Entry 3C3A (X-ray diffraction, 2.30 A resolution); this record covers chain A.

Chain A:
Molecule: Phosphoglycerate kinase 1
From: Homo sapiens
Notes: EC 2.7.2.3
UniProt: P00558 (PGK1_HUMAN); residues 0-416 here correspond to UniProt positions 1-417 (UniProt number = residue number + 1)
Sequence (420 residues; each row starts with the number of its first residue; numbers below 1 keep their minus sign (Gly-3 is residue -3)):
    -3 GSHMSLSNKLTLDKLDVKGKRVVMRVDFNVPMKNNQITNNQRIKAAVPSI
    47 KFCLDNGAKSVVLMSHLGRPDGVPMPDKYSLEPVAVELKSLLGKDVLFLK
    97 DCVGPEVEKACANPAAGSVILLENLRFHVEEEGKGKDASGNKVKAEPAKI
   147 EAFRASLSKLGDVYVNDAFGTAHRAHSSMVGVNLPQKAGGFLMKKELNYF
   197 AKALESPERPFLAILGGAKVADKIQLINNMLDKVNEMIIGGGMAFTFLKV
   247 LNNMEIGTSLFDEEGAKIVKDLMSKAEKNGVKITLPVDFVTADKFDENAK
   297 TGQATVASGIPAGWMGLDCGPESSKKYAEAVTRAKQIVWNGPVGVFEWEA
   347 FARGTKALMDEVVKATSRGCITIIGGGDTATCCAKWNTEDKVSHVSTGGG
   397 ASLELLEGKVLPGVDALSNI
Unresolved in the structure: -3 to 1, 373-381
Sequence notes: expression tag (-3 to -1)
Ligand contacts: 3-phosphoglyceric acid (3PG): Asp23, Asn25, Arg38, His62, Gly64, Arg65, Arg122, Gly166, Thr167, His169, Arg170, Gly396
UniProt features mapped onto this chain:
  - region: Gln37 to Ala42 (Mitochondrial targeting region exposed following cis-trans isomerization by PIN1 and recognized by the TOM complex for mitochondrial translocation of the protein)
  - binding site ((2R)-3-phosphoglycerate): Val22, Asp23, Phe24, Asn25, Gln37, Arg38, Ser61, His62, Gly64, Arg65, Leu121, Arg122, His169, Arg170
  - binding site (ADP): Gly213, Gly237, Phe342
  - binding site (CDP): Gly213, Asp218, Gly237, Gly337, Val339, Phe342
  - binding site (AMP): Ala214, Lys215, Lys219, Gly238, Gly312, Glu343
  - binding site (ATP): Ala214, Lys219, Gly238, Gly312, Glu343, Asp374, Thr375
  - binding site (Mg(2+)): Ala214, Ala217, Asp218, Asp374
  - modified residue: Ser1 (N-acetylserine), Ser3 (Phosphoserine), Lys5 (N6-succinyllysine), Lys10 (N6-acetyllysine), Lys47 (N6-acetyllysine), Lys74 (N6-acetyllysine), Tyr75 (Phosphotyrosine), Lys85 (N6-acetyllysine), Lys90 (N6-acetyllysine), Lys96 (N6-(2-hydroxyisobutyryl)lysine), Lys130 (N6-acetyllysine), Lys145 (N6-acetyllysine), Lys190 (N6-succinyllysine), Tyr195 (Phosphotyrosine), Lys198 (N6-acetyllysine), Ser202 (Phosphoserine), Lys215 (N6-(2-hydroxyisobutyryl)lysine), Lys219 (N6-(2-hydroxyisobutyryl)lysine), Lys266 (N6-acetyllysine), Lys290 (N6-acetyllysine) and 2 more in UniProt
Reported in the primary citation:
  - binding site for the ligand ADP: Glu343
  - catalytic residues: Lys215 (citing earlier work)
  - mutagenesis - E343A: decreased catalytic activity on d-ADP

Summary:
Ligands of chain A: 3-phosphoglyceric acid. Curated annotation (UniProt) lists 14
(2R)-3-phosphoglycerate-binding residues, 3 ADP-binding residues, 6 CDP-binding residues and 6 AMP-binding
residues. From the paper: the catalytic residue Lys215; E343A reduces catalytic activity on d-ADP.
Chain A is Phosphoglycerate kinase 1 (Homo sapiens); the structure, Crystal Structure of human
phosphoglycerate kinase bound to 3-phosphoglycerate and L-ADP, was determined by X-ray diffraction (same
publication as 2ZGV, 3C39, 3C3B and 3C3C).
